1FO1 - chains A and B; structure by X-ray diffraction, 2.90 A resolution.

# Chain A (and B)
Protein: Nuclear RNA export factor 1
From: Homo sapiens
Notes: fragment: rna-binding domain; chain B of this document is another copy of the same molecule, construct and numbering; everything in this record applies to it too
UniProtKB: Q9UBU9 (NXF1_HUMAN); residues 102-372 here correspond to UniProt positions 42-312 (UniProt number = residue number - 60)
Sequence (271 residues; each row starts with the number of its first residue):
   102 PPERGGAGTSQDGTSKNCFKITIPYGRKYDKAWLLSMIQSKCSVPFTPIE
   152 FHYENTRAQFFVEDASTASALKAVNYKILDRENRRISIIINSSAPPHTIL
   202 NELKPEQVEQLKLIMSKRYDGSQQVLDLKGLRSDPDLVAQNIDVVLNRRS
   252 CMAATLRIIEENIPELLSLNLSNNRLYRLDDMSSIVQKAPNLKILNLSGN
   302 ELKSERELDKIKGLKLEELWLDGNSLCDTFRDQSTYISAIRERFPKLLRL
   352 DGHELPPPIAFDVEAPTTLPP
Disordered / not traced: 102-122, 144-146, 160-170, 192-202, 363-372 (chain B: 102-202, 366-372)
Sequence notes: conflict Val226 (Ala166 in Q9UBU9)
What the authors report for this chain:
  - contacts within the chain: Arg219-Asp235 (salt bridge), Tyr337-Asp352 (hydrogen bond)
  - mutagenesis - D228K: unchanged binding to CTE
  - mutagenesis - D228K, E318R/E319R: unchanged localization to export to the cytoplasm
  - mutagenesis - R128E/K129E: abolished binding to CTE
  - mutagenesis - R128E/K129E: abolished localization to export of the intron lariat

# Chain A / chain B interface
Residue-residue contacts (19; chain A residue first):
  Arg250(A) - Arg250(B)
  Glu261(A) - Lys311(B)  salt bridge
  Ser284(A) - Ser285(B)
  Ser284(A) - Gln288(B)
  Ser284(A) - Lys289(B)  hydrogen bond
  Ser285(A) - Ser284(B)
  Ser285(A) - Ser285(B)
  Val287(A) - Gln288(B)
  Gln288(A) - Ser284(B)
  Gln288(A) - Val287(B)
  Gln288(A) - Asp310(B)  hydrogen bond (side chain-backbone)
  Gln288(A) - Lys311(B)
  Gln288(A) - Ile312(B)
  Gln288(A) - Lys313(B)
  Gln288(A) - Gly314(B)  hydrogen bond (side chain-backbone)
  Lys289(A) - Ser284(B)
  Asp310(A) - Gln288(B)
  Lys311(A) - Glu261(B)  salt bridge
  Lys311(A) - Gln288(B)  hydrogen bond (backbone-side chain)
Other interface residues (no listed pair), chain A (12 interface residues in all): Ile312, Lys313, Gly314

# Overview
Chain A and chain B each contribute 12 residues to their interface, with 4 hydrogen bonds and 2 salt bridges.
Polar contacts include Glu261(A)-Lys311(B), Ser284(A)-Lys289(B) and Gln288(A)-Asp310(B). From the paper:
R128E/K129E of chain A abolish binding to CTE; contacts within the chain involving Arg219(A), Asp235(A) and
Tyr337(A) among others; 3 substitutions were tested in all.
Both chains are Nuclear RNA export factor 1 (Homo sapiens). Entry 1FO1 (Crystal structure of the RNA-binding
domain of the mRNA export factor tap) was determined by X-ray diffraction together with 1FT8 from the same
study.
